Entry 8EVJ (electron microscopy, 4.10 A resolution (low resolution: residue-level contacts below are approximate; hydrogen-bond / salt-bridge calls are withheld)); this record covers chains I and O of the 13 polymer chains in the assembly.

== Chain I ==
Molecule: 167-nt DNA strand
Sequence (167 nucleotides; each row starts with the number of its first residue):
     1 TAGGTGCAGG GCCTCTCGGC TGCTGATCTT CAGCTGGTTG CTGAGAGTTG CAGCATTGCT
    61 GAGTCTTAGC AATGGATACT TCCCGATTCC CCTCACAAAA ATAGGTCAGT CTGTCTGGCT
   121 AGTTCTGTAC TTGCAGACAC AGGGCATGTG GGGTTCCTAT TTTTCTA
Unresolved in the structure: 1-26, 165-167

== Chain O ==
Protein: Transcription factor PU.1
Organism: Mus musculus
UniProtKB: P17433 (SPI1_MOUSE); numbering as in UniProt (aligned over 1-272)
Sequence (285 residues; row label = number of the first residue in the row; numbers below 1 keep their minus sign (Met-12 is residue -12)):
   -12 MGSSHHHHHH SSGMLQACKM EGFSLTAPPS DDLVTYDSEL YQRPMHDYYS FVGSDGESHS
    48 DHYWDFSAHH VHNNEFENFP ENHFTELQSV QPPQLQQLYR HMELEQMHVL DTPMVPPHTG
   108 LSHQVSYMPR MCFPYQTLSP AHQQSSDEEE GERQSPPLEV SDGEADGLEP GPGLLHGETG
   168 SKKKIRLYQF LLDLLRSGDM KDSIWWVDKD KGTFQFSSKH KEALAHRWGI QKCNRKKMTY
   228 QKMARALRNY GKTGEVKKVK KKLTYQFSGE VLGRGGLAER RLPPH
Unresolved in the structure: -12 to 170, 260-272
Construct notes: initiating methionine (-12); expression tag (-11 to 0); engineered mutation Cys220 (Gly in P17433)
UniProt features mapped onto this chain:
  - DNA-binding region: Ile172 to Ser255 (ETS)
  - binding site (DNA): Lys219, Arg232, Arg235, Lys245
  - modified residue (Phosphoserine): Ser142, Ser148
What the authors report for this chain:
  - disease-associated variants - Q218H: decreased binding to Histone H2A type 2-C
  - mutagenesis - Q218H: unchanged binding to DNA

== Interface between chain I and chain O ==
Pairs across the interface - 13 pairs, chain I then chain O:
  DG153(I) with Ile172(O); Leu174(O); Lys219(O); Tyr237(O)
  DT154(I) with Arg222(O); Met225(O); Ala233(O)
  DT155(I) with Arg222(O); Lys223(O); Met225(O); Lys229(O)
  DC156(I) with Lys223(O)
  DT158(I) with Gln228(O)
Interface residues without a listed pair, chain I (8 interface residues in all): DG152, DC157, DA159
Interface residues without a listed pair, chain O (15 interface residues in all): Lys171, Arg173, Trp215, Asn221, Arg232

== In short ==
8 residues of chain I and 15 residues of chain O are in contact. Curated annotation (UniProt) lists a
DNA-binding region and 4 DNA-binding residues on chain O. From the paper: Q218H of chain O reduces binding to
Histone H2A type 2-C; Q218H of chain O leaves binding to DNA unchanged.
Here chain I is a 167-nt DNA strand and chain O is Transcription factor PU.1 (Mus musculus). Entry 8EVJ
(CX3CR1 nucleosome bound PU.1 and C/EBPa) was determined by electron microscopy (same publication as 8EVH,
8EVI and 8SYP).
